Entry 3SUN (X-ray diffraction, 2.42 A resolution); this record covers chains A and T of the 3 polymer chains in the assembly.

Chain A:
Protein: DNA polymerase
Source organism: Enterobacteria phage RB69
Notes: EC 2.7.7.7
Reference sequence: Q38087 (DPOL_BPR69); residues 1-895 here = UniProt positions 1-895
Amino-acid sequence (895 residues; row label = number of the first residue in the row):
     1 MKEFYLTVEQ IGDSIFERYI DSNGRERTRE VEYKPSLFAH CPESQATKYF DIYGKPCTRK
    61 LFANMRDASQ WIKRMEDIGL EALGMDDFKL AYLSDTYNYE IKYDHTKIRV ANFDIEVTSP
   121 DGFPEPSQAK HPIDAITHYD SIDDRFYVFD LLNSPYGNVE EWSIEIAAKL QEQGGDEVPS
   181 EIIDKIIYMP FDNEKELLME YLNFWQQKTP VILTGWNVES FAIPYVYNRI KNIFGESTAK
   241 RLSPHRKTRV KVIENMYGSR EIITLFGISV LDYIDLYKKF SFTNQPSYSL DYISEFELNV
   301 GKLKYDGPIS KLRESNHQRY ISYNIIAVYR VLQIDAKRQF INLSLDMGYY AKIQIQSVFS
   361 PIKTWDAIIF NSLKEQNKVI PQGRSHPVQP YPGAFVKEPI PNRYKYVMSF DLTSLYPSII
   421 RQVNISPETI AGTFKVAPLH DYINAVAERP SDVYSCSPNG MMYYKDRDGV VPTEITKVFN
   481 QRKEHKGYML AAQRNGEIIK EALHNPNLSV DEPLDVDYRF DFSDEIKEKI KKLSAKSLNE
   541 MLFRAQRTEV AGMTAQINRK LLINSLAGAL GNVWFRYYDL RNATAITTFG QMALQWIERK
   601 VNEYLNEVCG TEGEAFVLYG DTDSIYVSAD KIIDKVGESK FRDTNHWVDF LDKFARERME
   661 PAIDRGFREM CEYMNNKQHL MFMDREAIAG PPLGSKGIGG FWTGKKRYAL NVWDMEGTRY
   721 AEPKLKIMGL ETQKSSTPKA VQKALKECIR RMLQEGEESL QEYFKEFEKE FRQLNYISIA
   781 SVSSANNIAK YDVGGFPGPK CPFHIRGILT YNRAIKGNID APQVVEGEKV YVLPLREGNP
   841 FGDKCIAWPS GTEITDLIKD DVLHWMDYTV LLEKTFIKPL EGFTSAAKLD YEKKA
Sequence notes: engineered mutation Ala222 (Asp in Q38087), Ala327 (Asp in Q38087), Ala567 (Tyr in Q38087)
Metal / ion sites: Ca2+ site 1 near Glu116 (its only coordinating residue here); Ca2+ site 2: Asp411, Leu412, Asp623 (together with dTTP); Ca2+ site 3: Asp411, Asp623 (together with dTTP); Ca2+ site 4: Asn505, Asn507, Lys531
Residues lining bound ligands: dTTP (TTP): Asp411, Leu412, Thr413, Ser414, Leu415, Tyr416, Pro417, Arg482, Lys486, Lys560, Leu561, Asn564, Thr622, Asp623
UniProt features mapped onto this chain:
  - region: Thr248 to Thr264 (Beta hairpin), Lys705 to Tyr708 (Binding of DNA in B-conformation)
  - binding site (Mg(2+)): Asp114, Glu116, Asp411, Leu412, Asp623
  - binding site (substrate): Ser414 to Tyr416, Arg482, Lys560
  - site: Asp621 (Optimization of metal coordination by the polymerase active site), Lys706 (Optimization of metal coordination by the polymerase active site), Asp714 (Essential for viral replication)
  - mutagenesis: Leu415 (L415A/G: Decreases base selectivity by several hundred fold; L415G/F: Increased misinsertion, increased mismatch extension and inefficient proofreading; L415M: No effect on base selectivity), Leu561 (L561A: No effect on the ability to recognize damaged DNA. Increase in probability of nucleotide incorporation), Ser565 (S565G: Increased incorporation efficiency of correct dNMPs; when associated with A-567), Asp621 (D621A: Drastic decrease in the efficiency of incorporation of dGMP), Lys706 (K706A: Almost complete loss of polymerase activity), Asp714 (D714A: Complete loss of viral replication)
From the paper describing this entry:
  - mutagenesis - Y567A: unchanged binding to rUTP
  - mutagenesis - D222A/D327A: abolished catalytic activity (citing earlier work)

Chain T:
Molecule: 16-nt DNA strand
Sequence (16 nucleotides; each row starts with the number of its first residue):
     3 CXTAATTAAT TAATTG
Modified / non-standard residues: 2PR (2-amino-9-[2-deoxyribofuranosyl]-9H-purine-5'-monophosphate) at position 4

How chain A and chain T interact:
Contacting residue pairs (39):
  Ser360(A) - 2PR_4(T)  hydrogen bond to the phosphate
  Pro361(A) - 2PR_4(T)  phosphate contact
  Ile362(A) - DC3(T)  phosphate contact
  Ile362(A) - 2PR_4(T)  hydrogen bond to the phosphate
  Tyr391(A) - DT5(T)  hydrogen bond to the phosphate
  Tyr391(A) - DA6(T)  sugar contact
  Tyr391(A) - DA7(T)  phosphate contact
  Pro392(A) - DA6(T)  phosphate contact
  Pro392(A) - DA7(T)  phosphate contact
  Gly393(A) - DA6(T)  hydrogen bond to the phosphate
  Gly393(A) - DA7(T)  hydrogen bond to the phosphate
  Ala394(A) - DA7(T)  sugar contact
  Val396(A) - DA7(T)  phosphate contact
  Val396(A) - DT8(T)  phosphate contact
  Leu561(A) - 2PR_4(T)  base contact
  Asn564(A) - 2PR_4(T)  base contact
  Ser565(A) - 2PR_4(T)  base contact
  Gly568(A) - 2PR_4(T)  base contact
  Gly568(A) - DT5(T)  sugar contact
  Ala569(A) - 2PR_4(T)  sugar contact
  Gly571(A) - DT5(T)  sugar contact
  Asn572(A) - 2PR_4(T)  hydrogen bond to the phosphate
  Asn572(A) - DT5(T)  hydrogen bond to the phosphate
  Trp574(A) - DC3(T)  stacking on the base
  Lys705(A) - DT8(T)  salt bridge to the phosphate
  Lys705(A) - DT9(T)  sugar contact
  Lys706(A) - DA7(T)  base contact
  Lys706(A) - DT8(T)  sugar contact
  Arg707(A) - DT9(T)  phosphate contact
  Arg707(A) - DA10(T)  salt bridge to the phosphate
  Glu731(A) - DA10(T)  sugar contact
  Pro799(A) - DA14(T)  phosphate contact
  Lys800(A) - DT13(T)  hydrogen bond to the base
  Lys800(A) - DA14(T)  hydrogen bond to the phosphate
  Cys801(A) - DT13(T)  sugar contact
  Phe803(A) - DT12(T)  sugar contact
  Lys844(A) - DT13(T)  salt bridge to the phosphate
  Lys874(A) - DT12(T)  salt bridge to the phosphate
  Lys878(A) - DA11(T)  salt bridge to the phosphate
Also at the interface, not in a pair above, chain A (34 interface residues in all): Phe359, Lys363, Gln389, Pro390, Glu398, Lys734, Gly798

In short:
34 residues of chain A face 12 of chain T across their interface; the contacts include 9 hydrogen bonds, 5
salt bridges and 1 aromatic stacking contact. Polar contacts include Lys800(A)-DT13(T), Ser360(A)-2PR_4(T) and
Ile362(A)-2PR_4(T). The paper reports that D222A/D327A of chain A abolish catalytic activity; Y567A of chain A
leaves binding to rUTP unchanged.
Chain A is DNA polymerase (Enterobacteria phage RB69) and chain T is a 16-nt DNA strand; the structure, RB69
DNA Polymerase (Y567A) Ternary Complex with dTTP Opposite 2AP (AT rich sequence), was determined by X-ray
diffraction, deposited together with 3SQ2, 3SQ4, 3SUO, 3SUP and 3SUQ.
